7H1S - chains A and B; structure by X-ray diffraction, 1.38 A resolution.

== Chain A ==
Name: Serine protease subunit NS2B
Organism: Zika virus
UniProt: Q32ZE1 (POLG_ZIKV); residues 46-89 here correspond to UniProt positions 1414-1457 (UniProt number = residue number + 1368)
Sequence (46 residues; each row starts with the number of its first residue):
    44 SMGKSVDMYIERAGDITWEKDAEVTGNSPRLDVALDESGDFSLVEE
Disordered / not traced: 44-49, 89
Differences from the reference sequence: expression tag (44-45)

== Chain B ==
Name: Serine protease NS3
Organism: Zika virus
Notes: EC 3.4.21.91, 3.6.1.15, 3.6.4.13
UniProt: Q32ZE1 (POLG_ZIKV); residues 11-177 here correspond to UniProt positions 1509-1675 (UniProt number = residue number + 1498)
Sequence (168 residues; each row starts with the number of its first residue):
    10 MKEVKKGETTDGVYRVMTRRLLGSTQVGVGVMQEGVFHTMWHVTKGAALR
    60 SGEGRLDPYWGDVKQDLVSYCGPWKLDAAWDGLSEVQLLAVPPGERAKNI
   110 QTLPGIFKTKDGDIGAVALDYPAGTSGSPILDKCGRVIGLYGNGVVIKNG
   160 SYVSAITQGKREEETPVE
Disordered / not traced: 10-15, 172-177
Differences from the reference sequence: initiating methionine (10); conflict K107 (Arg1605 in Q32ZE1)
Small-molecule neighbours: 4-(piperazin-1-yl)quinoline (A1AJQ): D129, Y130, P131, A132, S135, Y150, G151, V155, Y161
Curated features (UniProtKB/Swiss-Prot):
  - active site (Charge relay system): H51, D75, S135

== Chain A / chain B interface ==
Residue-residue contacts (97; chain A residue first):
  D50(A) - T27(B)
  D50(A) - R59(B)  salt bridge
  M51(A) - M26(B)
  M51(A) - V36(B)  hydrophobic
  M51(A) - V52(B)
  M51(A) - T53(B)
  M51(A) - L58(B)
  M51(A) - R59(B)  hydrogen bond (backbone-backbone)
  Y52(A) - R24(B)
  Y52(A) - V25(B)
  Y52(A) - M26(B)  hydrogen bond (backbone-backbone)
  Y52(A) - R28(B)  hydrogen bond
  Y52(A) - S33(B)
  Y52(A) - R59(B)
  I53(A) - Y23(B)  hydrophobic
  I53(A) - R24(B)
  I53(A) - M41(B)  hydrophobic
  I53(A) - F46(B)  hydrophobic
  I53(A) - R59(B)  hydrogen bond (backbone-backbone)
  I53(A) - S60(B)
  I53(A) - L65(B)  hydrophobic
  E54(A) - Y23(B)
  E54(A) - R24(B)  hydrogen bond (backbone-backbone)
  R55(A) - E17(B)
  R55(A) - D20(B)  hydrogen bond (side chain-backbone)
  R55(A) - V22(B)
  R55(A) - Y23(B)
  A56(A) - V22(B)  hydrogen bond (backbone-backbone)
  A56(A) - Y23(B)
  A56(A) - V100(B)  hydrophobic
  A56(A) - A106(B)
  G57(A) - G21(B)
  G57(A) - V22(B)  hydrogen bond (backbone-backbone)
  D58(A) - L98(B)
  I59(A) - G21(B)
  I59(A) - V22(B)
  I59(A) - V40(B)  hydrophobic
  I59(A) - L98(B)  hydrophobic
  I59(A) - L140(B)  hydrophobic
  I59(A) - G144(B)
  I59(A) - V146(B)  hydrophobic
  T60(A) - N108(B)  hydrogen bond (backbone-side chain)
  T60(A) - L140(B)
  W61(A) - E94(B)
  W61(A) - V95(B)
  W61(A) - Q96(B)
  W61(A) - Q110(B)
  W61(A) - L140(B)
  W61(A) - D141(B)
  W61(A) - K142(B)
  E62(A) - Q96(B)  hydrogen bond (backbone-side chain)
  E62(A) - N108(B)
  A65(A) - Q96(B)
  A65(A) - N108(B)
  E66(A) - I109(B)
  E66(A) - Q110(B)  hydrogen bond (backbone-backbone)
  V67(A) - E94(B)
  V67(A) - Q110(B)
  T68(A) - I109(B)
  T68(A) - Q110(B)  hydrogen bond (backbone-backbone)
  T68(A) - T111(B)  hydrogen bond (backbone-side chain)
  T68(A) - L128(B)
  G69(A) - T111(B)
  G69(A) - A127(B)
  N70(A) - L112(B)
  N70(A) - A127(B)
  S71(A) - L112(B)  hydrogen bond (side chain-backbone)
  S71(A) - P113(B)
  S71(A) - G114(B)
  P72(A) - G114(B)
  P72(A) - I115(B)  hydrogen bond (backbone-backbone)
  P72(A) - A127(B)
  P72(A) - V162(B)  hydrophobic
  R73(A) - I115(B)
  R73(A) - K117(B)
  L74(A) - I115(B)  hydrogen bond (backbone-backbone)
  L74(A) - F116(B)
  L74(A) - K117(B)  hydrogen bond (backbone-backbone)
  L74(A) - I156(B)  hydrophobic
  D75(A) - K117(B)  salt bridge
  V76(A) - F116(B)  hydrophobic
  V76(A) - K117(B)  hydrogen bond (backbone-backbone)
  V76(A) - T118(B)
  L78(A) - K73(B)
  D79(A) - K73(B)
  E80(A) - K73(B)
  S81(A) - V72(B)
  G82(A) - V72(B)
  G82(A) - K73(B)
  G82(A) - N152(B)  hydrogen bond (backbone-side chain)
  F84(A) - F116(B)  hydrophobic
  F84(A) - N152(B)
  F84(A) - G153(B)
  F84(A) - V154(B)
  F84(A) - A164(B)  hydrophobic
  S85(A) - V154(B)
  L86(A) - V154(B)  hydrophobic
Interface residues without a listed pair, chain A (34 interface residues in all): E88
Interface residues without a listed pair, chain B (58 interface residues in all): T19, A57, I123, V155, K157

== Summary ==
The interface between chain A and chain B involves 34 residues on one side and 58 on the other; the contacts
include 19 hydrogen bonds and 2 salt bridges. Polar contacts include D50(A)-R59(B), D75(A)-K117(B) and
Y52(A)-R28(B). Bound to chain B: 4-(piperazin-1-yl)quinoline.
Chain A is Serine protease subunit NS2B and chain B is Serine protease NS3, both from Zika virus; the
structure, PanDDA analysis group deposition -- Crystal Structure of ZIKV NS2B-NS3 protease in complex with
Z57477251, was determined by X-ray diffraction.
